Entry 6WOY (X-ray diffraction, 3.00 A resolution); this record covers chains D and G of the 9 polymer chains in the assembly.

# Chain D
Name: DNA-directed RNA polymerase subunit beta'
From: Thermus thermophilus
Notes: EC 2.7.7.6
UniProt: Q8RQE8 (RPOC_THET8); residues 1-1505 here = UniProt positions 1-1505
Chain sequence (1505 residues; each row starts with the number of its first residue):
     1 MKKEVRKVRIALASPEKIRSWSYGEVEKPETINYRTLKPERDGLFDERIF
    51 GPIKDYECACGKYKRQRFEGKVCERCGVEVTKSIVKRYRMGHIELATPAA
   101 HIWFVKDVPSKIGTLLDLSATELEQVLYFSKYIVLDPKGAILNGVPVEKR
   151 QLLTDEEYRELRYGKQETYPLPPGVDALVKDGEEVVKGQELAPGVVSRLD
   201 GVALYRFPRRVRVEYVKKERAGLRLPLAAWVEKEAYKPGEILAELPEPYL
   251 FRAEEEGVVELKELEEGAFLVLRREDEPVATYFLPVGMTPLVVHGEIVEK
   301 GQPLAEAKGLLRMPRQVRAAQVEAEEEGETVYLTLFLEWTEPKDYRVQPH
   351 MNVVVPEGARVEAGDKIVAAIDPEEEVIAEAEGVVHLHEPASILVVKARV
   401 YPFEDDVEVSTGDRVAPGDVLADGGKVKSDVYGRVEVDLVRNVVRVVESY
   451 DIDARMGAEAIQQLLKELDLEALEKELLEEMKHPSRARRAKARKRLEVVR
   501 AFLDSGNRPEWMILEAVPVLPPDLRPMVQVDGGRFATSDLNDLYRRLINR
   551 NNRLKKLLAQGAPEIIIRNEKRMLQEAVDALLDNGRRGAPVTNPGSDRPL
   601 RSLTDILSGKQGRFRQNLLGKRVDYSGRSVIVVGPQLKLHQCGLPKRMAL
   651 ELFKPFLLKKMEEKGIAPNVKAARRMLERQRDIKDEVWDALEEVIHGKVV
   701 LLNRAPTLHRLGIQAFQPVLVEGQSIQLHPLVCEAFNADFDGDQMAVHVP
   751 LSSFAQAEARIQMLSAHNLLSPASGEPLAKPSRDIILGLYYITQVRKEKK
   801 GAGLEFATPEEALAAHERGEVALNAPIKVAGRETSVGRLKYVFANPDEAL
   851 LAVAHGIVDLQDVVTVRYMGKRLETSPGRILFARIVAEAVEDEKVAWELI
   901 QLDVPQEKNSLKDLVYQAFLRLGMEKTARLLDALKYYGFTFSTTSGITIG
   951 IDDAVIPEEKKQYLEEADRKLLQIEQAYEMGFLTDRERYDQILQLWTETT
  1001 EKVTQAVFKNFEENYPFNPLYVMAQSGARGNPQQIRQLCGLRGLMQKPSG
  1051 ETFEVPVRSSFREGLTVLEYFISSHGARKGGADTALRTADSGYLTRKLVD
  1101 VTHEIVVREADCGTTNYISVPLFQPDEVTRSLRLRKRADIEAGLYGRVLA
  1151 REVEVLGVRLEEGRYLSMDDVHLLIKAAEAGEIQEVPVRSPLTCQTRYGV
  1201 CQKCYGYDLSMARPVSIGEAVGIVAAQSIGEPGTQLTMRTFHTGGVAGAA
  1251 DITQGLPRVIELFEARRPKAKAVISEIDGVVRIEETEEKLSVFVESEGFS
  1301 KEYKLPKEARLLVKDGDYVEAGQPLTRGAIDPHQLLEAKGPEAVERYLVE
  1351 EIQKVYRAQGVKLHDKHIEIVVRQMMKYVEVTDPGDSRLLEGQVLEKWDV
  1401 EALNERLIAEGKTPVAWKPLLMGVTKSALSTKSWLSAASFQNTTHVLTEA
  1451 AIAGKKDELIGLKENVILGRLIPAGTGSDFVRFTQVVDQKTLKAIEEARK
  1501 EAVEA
Disordered / not traced: 1-2, 1239-1253, 1503-1505
Differences from the reference sequence: conflict Lys86 (Arg in Q8RQE8)
Metal / ion sites: Zn2+ site 1: Cys58, Cys60, Cys73, Cys76; Mg2+ site 1: Asp739, Asp741, Asp743 (shared with 1 residue of chain I); Mg2+ site 2: Asp739 (together with 3'-deoxy-cytidine-5'-triphosphate); Zn2+ site 2: Cys1112, Cys1194, Cys1201, Cys1204
Small-molecule neighbours: 3'-deoxy-cytidine-5'-triphosphate (CH1): Arg704, Pro706, Asn737, Asp739, Asp741, Arg783, Arg1029

# Chain G
Molecule: 22-nt DNA strand
Sequence (22 nucleotides; numbered 1 to 22; the number before each row is that of its first residue):
     1 CCTGCATCCGTGAGTGCAGCCA
Disordered / not traced: 1-2, 20-22

# Chain D / chain G interface
Contacting residue pairs (20):
  Lys106(D) - DG10(G)  salt bridge to the phosphate
  Ser485(D) - DT3(G)  phosphate contact
  Arg586(D) - DT11(G)  salt bridge to the phosphate
  Lys610(D) - DG14(G)  salt bridge to the phosphate
  Lys610(D) - DT15(G)  salt bridge to the phosphate
  Arg615(D) - DA13(G)  salt bridge to the phosphate
  Arg615(D) - DT15(G)  salt bridge to the phosphate
  Arg622(D) - DC17(G)  salt bridge to the phosphate
  Arg628(D) - DC17(G)  sugar contact
  Pro706(D) - DG14(G)  base contact
  Pro706(D) - DT15(G)  base contact
  Thr1088(D) - DG14(G)  base contact
  Ala1089(D) - DG14(G)  sugar contact
  Gly1092(D) - DG14(G)  sugar contact
  Tyr1093(D) - DG12(G)  sugar contact
  Tyr1093(D) - DA13(G)  sugar contact
  Tyr1093(D) - DG14(G)  sugar contact
  Gln1441(D) - DG12(G)  phosphate contact
  Asn1442(D) - DT11(G)  hydrogen bond to the phosphate
  Asn1442(D) - DG12(G)  hydrogen bond to the phosphate
Interface residues without a listed pair, chain D (17 interface residues in all): Ala705, Arg1096, Thr1443
Interface residues without a listed pair, chain G (9 interface residues in all): DG16

# Overview
Chain D and chain G form an interface of 17 and 9 residues respectively, with 2 hydrogen bonds and 7 salt
bridges. Polar pairs include Asn1442(D)-DT11(G), Asn1442(D)-DG12(G) and Lys106(D)-DG10(G). Bound to chain D:
3'-deoxy-cytidine-5'-triphosphate. Cys58(D), Cys60(D), Cys73(D) and Cys76(D) coordinate Zn2+ site 1.
Chain D is DNA-directed RNA polymerase subunit beta' (Thermus thermophilus) and chain G is a 22-nt DNA strand;
the structure, Thermus thermophilus RNA polymerase initially transcribing complex with 3'dCTP, was determined
by X-ray diffraction together with 6WOX from the same study.
